PDB entry 6MUO | electron microscopy, 3.60 A resolution | chains D and I of the 13 polymer chains in the assembly

[Chain D]
Molecule: Histone H2B type 2-F
From: Homo sapiens
UniProt: Q5QNW6 (H2B2F_HUMAN), isoform Q5QNW6-2; residues 33-124 here correspond to UniProt positions 34-125 (UniProt number = residue number + 1)
Sequence (92 residues; numbered 33 to 124; the number before each row is that of its first residue):
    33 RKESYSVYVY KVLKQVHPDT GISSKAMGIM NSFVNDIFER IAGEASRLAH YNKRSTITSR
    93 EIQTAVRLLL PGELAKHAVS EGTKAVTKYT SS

[Chain I]
Molecule: DNA/RNA
Sequence (147 nucleotides; numbered -73 to 73; the number before each row is that of its first residue; numbers below 1 keep their minus sign (DA-73 is residue -73)):
   -73 ATCAAATATC CACCTGCAGA TTCTACCAAA AGTGTATTTG GAAACTGCTC CATCAAAAGG
   -13 CATGTTCAGC TCTGTGAGTG AAACTCCATC ATCACAAAGA ATATTCTGAG AATGCTTCCG
    47 TTTGCCTTTT ATATGAACTT CCTCGAT

[Chain D / chain I interface]
Pairs across the interface - 13 pairs, chain D then chain I:
  Arg33(D) with DT30(I), salt bridge to the phosphate
  Tyr42(D) with DT-53(I), phosphate contact
  Gly53(D) with DA-54(I), phosphate contact
  Ile54(D) with DG-55(I), phosphate contact; DA-54(I), phosphate contact
  Ser55(D) with DG-55(I), phosphate contact
  Ser56(D) with DG-55(I), hydrogen bond to the phosphate
  Arg86(D) with DG-34(I), phosphate contact; DG-33(I), salt bridge to the phosphate
  Ser87(D) with DT-35(I), hydrogen bond to the phosphate; DG-34(I), hydrogen bond to the phosphate
  Thr88(D) with DT-35(I), phosphate contact; DG-34(I), hydrogen bond to the phosphate

[Overview]
9 residues of chain D and 7 residues of chain I are in contact, with 4 hydrogen bonds and 2 salt bridges.
Polar contacts include Ser56(D)-DG-55(I), Ser87(D)-DT-35(I) and Ser87(D)-DG-34(I).
Chain D is Histone H2B type 2-F (Homo sapiens) and chain I is DNA/RNA; the structure, CENP-A nucleosome bound
by two copies of CENP-C(CD) and one copy CENP-N(NT), was determined by electron microscopy, deposited together
with 6MUP.
